PDB entry 6ICW | X-ray diffraction, 2.60 A resolution | chains A and B

Chain A:
Molecule: Hemagglutinin HA1 chain
From: Influenza A virus
Reference sequence: R4NN21 (R4NN21_9INFA); residues 1-321 here correspond to UniProt positions 19-339 (UniProt number = residue number + 18)
Sequence (321 residues; numbered 1 to 321; the number before each row is that of its first residue):
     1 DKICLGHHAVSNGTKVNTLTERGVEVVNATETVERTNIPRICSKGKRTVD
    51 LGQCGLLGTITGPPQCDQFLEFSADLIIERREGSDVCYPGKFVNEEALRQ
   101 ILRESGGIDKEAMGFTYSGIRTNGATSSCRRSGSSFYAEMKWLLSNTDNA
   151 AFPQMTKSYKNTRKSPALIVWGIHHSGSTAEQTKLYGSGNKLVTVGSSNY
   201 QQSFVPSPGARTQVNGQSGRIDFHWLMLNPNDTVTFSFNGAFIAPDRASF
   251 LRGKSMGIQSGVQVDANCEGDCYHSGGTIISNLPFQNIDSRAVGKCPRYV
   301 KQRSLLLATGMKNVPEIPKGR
Disordered / not traced: 1-2, 317-321
Sequence notes: engineered mutation Ser128 (Ala146 in R4NN21), Gly177 (Val195 in R4NN21), Thr212 (Pro230 in R4NN21), Gln217 (Leu235 in R4NN21)
Cystine bridges: Cys42-Cys268, Cys54-Cys66, Cys87-Cys129, Cys272-Cys296
Glycans and other covalent adducts: N-acetylglucosamine (NAG) linked to Asn28, Asn231

Chain B:
Molecule: Hemagglutinin HA2 chain
From: Influenza A virus
Reference sequence: R4NN21 (R4NN21_9INFA); residues 322-498 here correspond to UniProt positions 340-516 (UniProt number = residue number + 18)
Sequence (177 residues; each row starts with the number of its first residue):
   322 GLFGAIAGFIENGWEGLIDGWYGFRHQNAQGEGTAADYKSTQSAIDQITG
   372 KLNRLIEKTNQQFELIDNEFNEVEKQIGNVINWTRDSITEVWSYNAELLV
   422 AMENQHTIDLADSEMDKLYERVKRQLRENAEEDGTGCFEIFHKCDDDCMA
   472 SIRNNTYDHSKYREEAMQNRIQIDPVK
Disordered / not traced: 322-327, 491-498
Cystine bridges: Cys465-Cys469
Glycans and other covalent adducts: N-acetylglucosamine (NAG) linked to Asn403

Interface between chain A and chain B:
Inter-chain disulfides: Cys4(A)-Cys458(B)
Contacting residue pairs (134):
  Ile3(A) - Phe345(B)  hydrophobic
  Ile3(A) - Cys458(B)
  Ile3(A) - Phe459(B)  hydrogen bond (backbone-backbone)
  Ile3(A) - Ile473(B)  hydrophobic
  Cys4(A) - Trp335(B)
  Cys4(A) - Phe345(B)
  Cys4(A) - Arg346(B)  hydrogen bond (backbone-backbone)
  Cys4(A) - Gly457(B)
  Cys4(A) - Cys458(B)  disulfide
  Leu5(A) - Trp335(B)
  Leu5(A) - Gly344(B)
  Leu5(A) - Phe345(B)  hydrophobic
  Leu5(A) - Tyr440(B)  hydrophobic
  Leu5(A) - Val443(B)  hydrophobic
  Leu5(A) - Gly457(B)  hydrogen bond (backbone-backbone)
  Leu5(A) - Phe459(B)  hydrophobic
  Gly6(A) - Trp335(B)
  Gly6(A) - Tyr343(B)
  Gly6(A) - Gly344(B)  hydrogen bond (backbone-backbone)
  Gly6(A) - Met436(B)
  His7(A) - Ala328(B)
  His7(A) - Ile331(B)
  His7(A) - Gly334(B)
  His7(A) - Trp335(B)  hydrogen bond (backbone-backbone)
  His7(A) - Leu338(B)
  His7(A) - Trp342(B)
  His7(A) - Tyr343(B)
  His7(A) - Met436(B)
  His8(A) - Trp335(B)
  His8(A) - Leu338(B)
  His8(A) - Gly341(B)
  His8(A) - Trp342(B)  hydrogen bond (backbone-backbone)
  Ala9(A) - Gly334(B)
  Ala9(A) - Trp335(B)  hydrogen bond (backbone-backbone)
  Ala9(A) - Glu336(B)
  Ser11(A) - Glu336(B)
  Val16(A) - Asn425(B)
  Asn17(A) - Ala422(B)
  Asn17(A) - Asn425(B)  hydrogen bond (backbone-side chain)
  Thr18(A) - Ala422(B)
  Thr18(A) - Asn425(B)
  Thr18(A) - Gln426(B)  hydrogen bond
  Thr18(A) - Ile429(B)
  Leu19(A) - Leu419(B)  hydrophobic
  Leu19(A) - Ala422(B)  hydrophobic
  Leu19(A) - Met423(B)
  Leu19(A) - Gln426(B)  hydrogen bond (backbone-side chain)
  Thr20(A) - Gln426(B)  hydrogen bond
  Val24(A) - Ile429(B)  hydrophobic
  Val26(A) - Ile429(B)  hydrophobic
  Glu79(A) - Phe391(B)
  Arg80(A) - Phe391(B)
  Arg81(A) - Phe391(B)
  Glu95(A) - Asn392(B)  hydrogen bond
  Glu96(A) - Asp388(B)
  Glu96(A) - Asn389(B)  hydrogen bond
  Glu96(A) - Val394(B)
  Arg99(A) - Asn389(B)
  Arg99(A) - Asn392(B)
  Gln100(A) - Leu386(B)
  Gln100(A) - Ile387(B)  hydrogen bond (side chain-backbone)
  Arg103(A) - Leu386(B)
  Arg103(A) - Asn389(B)
  Met256(A) - Gln383(B)
  Met256(A) - Glu385(B)
  Gly257(A) - Leu386(B)
  Gln259(A) - Leu386(B)
  Gln259(A) - Asn389(B)  hydrogen bond
  Gln259(A) - Glu390(B)  hydrogen bond (side chain-backbone)
  Gln259(A) - Phe391(B)
  Ser260(A) - Phe391(B)
  Ser275(A) - Glu390(B)
  Ser281(A) - Lys379(B)  hydrogen bond (backbone-side chain)
  Asn282(A) - Ile377(B)
  Leu283(A) - Ile377(B)  hydrophobic
  Pro284(A) - Leu376(B)
  Pro284(A) - Glu378(B)
  Phe285(A) - Ala417(B)  hydrophobic
  Phe285(A) - Leu420(B)  hydrophobic
  Ser290(A) - Arg406(B)
  Arg291(A) - Leu386(B)
  Arg291(A) - Asp388(B)  salt bridge
  Arg291(A) - Asn389(B)
  Arg291(A) - Glu390(B)  salt bridge
  Arg291(A) - Arg406(B)
  Val293(A) - Phe384(B)
  Val293(A) - Glu385(B)
  Val293(A) - Leu386(B)  hydrophobic
  Gly294(A) - Gln382(B)
  Gly294(A) - Gln383(B)
  Gly294(A) - Phe384(B)  hydrogen bond (backbone-backbone)
  Lys295(A) - Lys379(B)
  Lys295(A) - Thr380(B)
  Lys295(A) - Asn381(B)  hydrogen bond (side chain-backbone)
  Lys295(A) - Gln382(B)
  Lys295(A) - Gln383(B)
  Cys296(A) - Lys379(B)
  Cys296(A) - Thr380(B)
  Pro297(A) - Lys379(B)
  Arg298(A) - Glu378(B)  hydrogen bond (side chain-backbone)
  Arg298(A) - Trp413(B)
  Tyr299(A) - Thr410(B)
  Tyr299(A) - Trp413(B)
  Val300(A) - Trp413(B)
  Val300(A) - Ser414(B)
  Val300(A) - Ala417(B)  hydrophobic
  Lys301(A) - Thr410(B)
  Lys301(A) - Glu411(B)  salt bridge
  Lys301(A) - Ser414(B)  hydrogen bond (backbone-side chain)
  Gln302(A) - Ser414(B)  hydrogen bond (side chain-backbone)
  Gln302(A) - Glu418(B)
  Leu305(A) - Ala417(B)  hydrophobic
  Leu305(A) - Glu418(B)
  Leu305(A) - Val421(B)  hydrophobic
  Leu306(A) - Val421(B)
  Leu306(A) - Asn425(B)  hydrogen bond (backbone-side chain)
  Leu307(A) - Leu373(B)  hydrophobic
  Leu307(A) - Leu376(B)  hydrophobic
  Leu307(A) - Glu424(B)
  Leu307(A) - Asn425(B)
  Ala308(A) - Asn425(B)  hydrogen bond (backbone-side chain)
  Ala308(A) - Thr428(B)
  Thr309(A) - Trp342(B)
  Thr309(A) - Ile369(B)
  Thr309(A) - Leu373(B)
  Gly310(A) - Trp342(B)
  Gly310(A) - Thr428(B)
  Met311(A) - Ala432(B)  hydrophobic
  Lys312(A) - Ile429(B)
  Val314(A) - Glu332(B)
  Val314(A) - Asn333(B)
  Val314(A) - Gly334(B)  hydrogen bond (backbone-backbone)
  Pro315(A) - Asn333(B)
  Glu316(A) - Asn333(B)
Other interface residues (no listed pair), chain A (61 interface residues in all): Val10, Thr32, Glu104, Ser255, Ile279
Other interface residues (no listed pair), chain B (63 interface residues in all): His347, Leu439, Ile461, Met470

Summary:
Chain A and chain B form an interface of 61 and 63 residues respectively; the contacts include 1 disulfide
bond, 25 hydrogen bonds and 3 salt bridges. Polar pairs include Arg291(A)-Asp388(B), Arg291(A)-Glu390(B) and
Lys301(A)-Glu411(B). Covalently linked N-acetylglucosamine: at Asn28(A) and Asn231(A).
Here chain A is Hemagglutinin HA1 chain and chain B is Hemagglutinin HA2 chain, both from Influenza A virus.
Entry 6ICW (Crystal structure of H7 hemagglutinin mutant AH-SGTQ (A138S, V186G, P221T and L226Q) from the
influenza virus ...) was determined by X-ray diffraction, deposited together with 6ICX, 6ICY, 6ID2, 6ID3,
6ID5, 6ID8 and 4 further entries.
